PDB entry 1HB7 | electron microscopy, 14.00 A resolution (very low resolution: no residue pairs are listed; an interface is given only as per-side residue counts) | chains B and E of the 12 polymer chains in the assembly

# Chain B (and E)
Molecule: Bacteriophage PRD1 SUS1 mutant capsid
Source organism: Bacteriophage PRD1
Notes: chain E of this document is another copy of the same molecule, construct and numbering; everything in this record applies to it too
Reference sequence: P22535 (COA3_BPPRD); residues 2-395 here correspond to UniProt positions 1-394 (UniProt number = residue number - 1)
Amino-acid sequence (394 residues; numbered 2 to 395; the number before each row is that of its first residue):
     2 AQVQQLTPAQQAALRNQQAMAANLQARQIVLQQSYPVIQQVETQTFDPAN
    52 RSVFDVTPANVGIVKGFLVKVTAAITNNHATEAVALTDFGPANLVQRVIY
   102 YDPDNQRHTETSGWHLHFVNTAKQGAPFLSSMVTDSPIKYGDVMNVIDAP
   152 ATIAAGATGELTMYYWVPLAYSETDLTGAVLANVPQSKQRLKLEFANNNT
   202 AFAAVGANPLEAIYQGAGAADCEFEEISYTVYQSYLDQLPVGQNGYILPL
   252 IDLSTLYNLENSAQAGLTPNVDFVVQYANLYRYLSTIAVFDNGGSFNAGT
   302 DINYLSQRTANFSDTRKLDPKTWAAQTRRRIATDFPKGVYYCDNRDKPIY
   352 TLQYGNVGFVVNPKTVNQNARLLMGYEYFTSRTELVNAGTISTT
Not modelled in the structure: 2-12, 386-395

# How chain B and chain E interact
At this resolution (14 A) residue pairs are not listed: 17 residues of chain B and 21 of chain E lie at the interface.

# In short
Chain B and chain E form an interface of 17 and 21 residues respectively.
Chain B and chain E are both Bacteriophage PRD1 SUS1 mutant capsid (Bacteriophage PRD1); the structure,
quasi-atomic resolution model of bacteriophage PRD1 sus1 mutant, obtained by combined cryo-EM and X-ray
crystallography, was determined by electron microscopy together with 1HB5 and 1HB9 from the same study.
